PDB entry 8HRB | electron microscopy, 3.78 A resolution | chains D and E of the 20 polymer chains in the assembly

Chain D (and E):
Name: Archaeal ATPase
Source organism: Escherichia coli
Notes: chain E of this document is another copy of the same molecule, construct and numbering; everything in this record applies to it too
Reference sequence: A0A8H9B1T2 (A0A8H9B1T2_ECOLX); residue numbers follow UniProt; this construct covers 1-947
Chain sequence (947 residues; numbered 1 to 947; the number before each row is that of its first residue):
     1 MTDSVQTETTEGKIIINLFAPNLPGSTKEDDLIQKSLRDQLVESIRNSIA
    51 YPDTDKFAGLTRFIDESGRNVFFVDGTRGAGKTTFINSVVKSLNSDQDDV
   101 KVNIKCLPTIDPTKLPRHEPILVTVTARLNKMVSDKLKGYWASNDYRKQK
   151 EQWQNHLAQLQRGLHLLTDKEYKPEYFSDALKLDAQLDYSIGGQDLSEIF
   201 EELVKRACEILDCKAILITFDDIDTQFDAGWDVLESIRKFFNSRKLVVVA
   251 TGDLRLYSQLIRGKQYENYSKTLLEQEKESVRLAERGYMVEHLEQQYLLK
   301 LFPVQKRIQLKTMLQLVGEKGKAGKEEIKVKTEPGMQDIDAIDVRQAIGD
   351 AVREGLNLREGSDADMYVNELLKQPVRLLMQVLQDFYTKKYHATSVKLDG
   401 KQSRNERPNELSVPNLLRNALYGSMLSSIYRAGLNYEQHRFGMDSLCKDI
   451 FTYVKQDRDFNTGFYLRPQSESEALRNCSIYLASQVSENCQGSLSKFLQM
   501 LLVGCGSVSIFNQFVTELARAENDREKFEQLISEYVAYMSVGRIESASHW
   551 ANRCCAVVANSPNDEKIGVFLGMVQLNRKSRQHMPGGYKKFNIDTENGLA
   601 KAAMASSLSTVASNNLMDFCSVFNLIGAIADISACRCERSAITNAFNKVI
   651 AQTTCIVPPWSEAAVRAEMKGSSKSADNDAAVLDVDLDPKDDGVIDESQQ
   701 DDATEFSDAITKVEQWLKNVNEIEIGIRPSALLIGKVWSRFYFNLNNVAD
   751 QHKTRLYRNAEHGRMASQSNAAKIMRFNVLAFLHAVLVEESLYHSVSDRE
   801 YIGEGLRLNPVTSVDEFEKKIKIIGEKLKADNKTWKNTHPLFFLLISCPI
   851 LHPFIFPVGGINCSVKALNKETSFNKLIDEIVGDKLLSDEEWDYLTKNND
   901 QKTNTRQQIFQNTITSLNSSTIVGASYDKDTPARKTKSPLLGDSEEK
Not modelled in the structure: 1-12, 51-69, 395-411, 673-700, 898-906, 935-947 (chain E: 1-12, 52-69, 96-101, 396-410, 519-523, 664-699, 899-906, 935-947)
Differences from the reference sequence: conflict Arg636 (Leu in A0A8H9B1T2), Leu940 (Ser in A0A8H9B1T2)

Interface between chain D and chain E:
Pairs across the interface (56):
  Thr113(D) with Arg238(E), hydrogen bond
  Lys114(D) with Arg238(E)
  Pro116(D) with Leu166(E), hydrophobic
  His118(D) with Lys170(E), hydrogen bond (side chain-backbone); Tyr172(E)
  Glu119(D) with Tyr172(E)
  Pro120(D) with Tyr172(E)
  Val123(D) with Tyr172(E); Phe177(E), hydrophobic
  Arg128(D) with Ile191(E)
  Asn130(D) with Leu181(E); Leu183(E)
  Lys131(D) with Leu183(E); Tyr189(E), hydrogen bond (side chain-backbone)
  Leu157(D) with Leu181(E), hydrophobic
  Gln161(D) with Pro174(E), hydrogen bond (side chain-backbone); Phe177(E); Ser178(E)
  Lys170(D) with Glu171(E), salt bridge
  Asp224(D) with Leu293(E)
  Thr225(D) with Arg238(E); Gln265(E); Tyr297(E)
  Gln226(D) with Asn268(E)
  Phe227(D) with Asn268(E), hydrogen bond (backbone-side chain); Tyr269(E), hydrophobic
  Asp228(D) with Asn268(E)
  Arg255(D) with Glu285(E), salt bridge; Met289(E)
  Leu256(D) with Met289(E), hydrophobic
  Gln259(D) with Tyr269(E); Leu273(E); Glu285(E)
  Arg262(D) with Glu277(E); Arg282(E)
  Gly263(D) with Ser270(E), hydrogen bond (backbone-side chain); Thr272(E); Leu273(E)
  Tyr266(D) with Thr272(E); Gln276(E); Glu277(E)
  Glu267(D) with Ser270(E); Thr272(E)
  Leu274(D) with Gln276(E)
  Leu426(D) with Val304(E), hydrophobic
  Ser427(D) with Leu299(E)
  Tyr430(D) with Val304(E), hydrophobic; Arg307(E), hydrogen bond
  Arg431(D) with Glu291(E), salt bridge; Gln295(E), hydrogen bond
  Tyr436(D) with Gln309(E)
  Arg666(D) with Phe743(E); Asn809(E)
  Met669(D) with Arg740(E), hydrogen bond (backbone-side chain); Phe743(E), hydrophobic
  Lys670(D) with Arg807(E), hydrogen bond (backbone-backbone)
Also at the interface, not in a pair above, chain D (42 interface residues in all): Arg117, Thr126, Ala127, Leu164, Lys264, Val665, Gly671, Ser672
Also at the interface, not in a pair above, chain E (48 interface residues in all): Asp75, Leu167, Asp169, Ser190, Gly193, Lys239, Asn242, Gln305, Ser739, Asn747, Gly805, Leu806, Leu808

In short:
The interface between chain D and chain E involves 42 residues on one side and 48 on the other; the contacts
include 10 hydrogen bonds and 3 salt bridges. Among the polar pairs are Lys170(D)-Glu171(E),
Arg255(D)-Glu285(E) and Arg431(D)-Glu291(E).
Both chains are Archaeal ATPase (Escherichia coli). Entry 8HRB (Structure of tetradecameric RdrA ring in
RNA-loading state) was determined by electron microscopy, deposited together with 8HR7, 8HR8, 8HR9, 8HRA and
8HRC.
